Entry 7F56 (electron microscopy, 4.10 A resolution (low resolution: residue-level contacts below are approximate; hydrogen-bond / salt-bridge calls are withheld)); this record covers chains B and D of the 5 polymer chains in the assembly.

# Chain B (and D)
Protein: Glutamate receptor ionotropic, kainate 2
Organism: Rattus norvegicus
Notes: chain D of this document is another copy of the same molecule, construct and numbering; everything in this record applies to it too
Reference sequence: P42260 (GRIK2_RAT); numbering as in UniProt (aligned over 1-908)
Amino-acid sequence (908 residues; row label = number of the first residue in the row):
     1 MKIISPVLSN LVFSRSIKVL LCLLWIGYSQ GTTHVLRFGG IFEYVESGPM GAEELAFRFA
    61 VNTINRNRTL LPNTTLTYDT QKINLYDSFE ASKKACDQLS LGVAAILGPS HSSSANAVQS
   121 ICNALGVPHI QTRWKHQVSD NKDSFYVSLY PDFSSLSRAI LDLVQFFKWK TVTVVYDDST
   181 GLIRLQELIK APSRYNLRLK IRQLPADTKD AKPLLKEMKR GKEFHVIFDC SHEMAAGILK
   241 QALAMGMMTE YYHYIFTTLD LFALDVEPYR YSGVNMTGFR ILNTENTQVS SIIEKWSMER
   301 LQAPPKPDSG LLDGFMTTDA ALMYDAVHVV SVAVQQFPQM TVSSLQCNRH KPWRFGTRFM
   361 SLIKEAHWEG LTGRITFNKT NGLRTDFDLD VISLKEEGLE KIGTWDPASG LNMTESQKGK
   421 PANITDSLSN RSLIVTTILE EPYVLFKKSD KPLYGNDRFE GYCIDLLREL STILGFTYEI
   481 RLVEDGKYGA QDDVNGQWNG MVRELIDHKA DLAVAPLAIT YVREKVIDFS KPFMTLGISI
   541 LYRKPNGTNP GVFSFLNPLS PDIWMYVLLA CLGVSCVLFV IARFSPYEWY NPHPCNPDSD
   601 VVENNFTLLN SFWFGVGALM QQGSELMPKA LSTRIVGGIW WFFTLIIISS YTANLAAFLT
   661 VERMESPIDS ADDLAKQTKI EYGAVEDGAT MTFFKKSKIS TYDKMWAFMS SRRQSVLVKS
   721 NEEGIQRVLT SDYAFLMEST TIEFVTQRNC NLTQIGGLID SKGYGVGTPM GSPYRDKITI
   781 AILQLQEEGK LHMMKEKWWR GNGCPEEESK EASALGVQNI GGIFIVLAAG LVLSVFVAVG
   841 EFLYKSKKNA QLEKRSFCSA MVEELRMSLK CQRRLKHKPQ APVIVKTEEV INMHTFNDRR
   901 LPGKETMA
Unresolved in the structure: 1-32, 864-908 (chain D: 1-32, 851-908)
Construct notes: engineered mutation Leu-107 (Phe in P42260); variant Val-567 (Ile in P42260), Cys-571 (Tyr in P42260)
Curated features (UniProtKB/Swiss-Prot):
  - binding site (L-glutamate): Pro-516, Ala-518, Arg-523, Ala-689, Thr-690, Glu-738
  - modified residue (Phosphoserine): Ser-846, Ser-868
  - glycosylation (N-linked (GlcNAc...) asparagine): Asn-67, Asn-73, Asn-275, Asn-378, Asn-412, Asn-423, Asn-430, Asn-546, Asn-751
  - cross-link: Lys-886 (Glycyl lysine isopeptide (Lys-Gly) (interchain with G-Cter in SUMO1))
  - natural variant: Cys-571 (Y571C: In RNA edited version; this construct carries the variant), Gln-621 (Q621R: In RNA edited version)
  - mutagenesis: Asn-751 (N751Q: Loss of glycosylation), Val-883 (V883A: Abolishes interaction with KLHL17. Abolishes actinfilin-mediated degradation), Ile-884 (I884A: Abolishes interaction with KLHL17. Abolishes actinfilin-mediated degradation), Lys-886 (K886R: Abolishes sumoylation. Loss of kainate-mediated endocytosis)
Cystine bridges: Cys-96/Cys-347
Covalently attached groups: N-acetylglucosamine (NAG) linked to Asn-275, Asn-412, Asn-546, Asn-751; glycan linked to Asn-378
What the authors report for this chain:
  - specificity-determining residues: Arg-220 (by similarity / conservation)

# Chain B / chain D interface
Residue-residue contacts - 18 pairs, chain B then chain D:
  Lys-212(B) / Tyr-271(D)
  Lys-216(B) / Glu-396(D)
  Lys-219(B) / Glu-250(D)
  Lys-219(B) / Ser-272(D)
  Ala-244(B) / Pro-268(D)
  Ala-244(B) / Tyr-271(D)
  Ala-244(B) / Ser-272(D)
  Met-245(B) / Tyr-271(D)
  Met-245(B) / Ser-272(D)
  Gly-246(B) / Met-248(D)
  Gly-246(B) / Ser-272(D)
  Thr-249(B) / Thr-249(D)
  Tyr-251(B) / Tyr-251(D)
  Tyr-271(B) / Met-245(D)
  Ser-272(B) / Lys-219(D)
  Ser-272(B) / Ala-244(D)
  Ser-272(B) / Gly-246(D)
  Glu-396(B) / Lys-216(D)
Other interface residues (no listed pair), chain B (14 interface residues in all): Leu-243, Met-248, Pro-268
Other interface residues (no listed pair), chain D (14 interface residues in all): Lys-212

# Overview
Chain B and chain D each contribute 14 residues to their interface. Covalently linked N-acetylglucosamine: at
Asn-275(B), Asn-412(B), Asn-546(B) and Asn-751(B). From UniProt: 6 L-glutamate-binding residues and 4
mutagenesis sites on chain B. From the paper: the specificity determinant Arg-220(B).
Both chains are Glutamate receptor ionotropic, kainate 2 (Rattus norvegicus). Entry 7F56 (DNQX-bound
GluK2-1xNeto2 complex, with asymmetric LBD) was determined by electron microscopy (same publication as 7F57,
7F59, 7F5A and 7F5B).
